PDB entry 4U7H | X-ray diffraction, 1.48 A resolution | chains A and B

# Chain A (and B)
Protein: Ribosyldihydronicotinamide dehydrogenase [quinone]
Source organism: Homo sapiens
Notes: EC 1.10.99.2; chain B of this document is another copy of the same molecule, construct and numbering; everything in this record applies to it too
UniProtKB: P16083 (NQO2_HUMAN); residues 1-230 here correspond to UniProt positions 2-231 (UniProt number = residue number + 1)
Sequence (230 residues; numbered 1 to 230; the number before each row is that of its first residue):
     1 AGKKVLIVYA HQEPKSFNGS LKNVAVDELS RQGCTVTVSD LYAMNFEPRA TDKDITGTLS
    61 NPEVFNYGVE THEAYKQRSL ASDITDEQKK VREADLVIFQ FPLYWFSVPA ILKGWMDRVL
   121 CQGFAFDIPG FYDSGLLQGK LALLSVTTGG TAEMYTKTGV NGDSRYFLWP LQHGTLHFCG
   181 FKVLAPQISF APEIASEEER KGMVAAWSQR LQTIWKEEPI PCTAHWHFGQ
Sequence notes: variant F46 (Leu47 in P16083)
Metal / ion sites: Zn2+: H173, H177, C222
Ligand contacts:
  - FAD (flavin-adenine dinucleotide), molecule 1: H11, K15, S16, F17, N18, S20, P102, L103, Y104, W105, F106, T147, T148, G149, G150, Y155, P192, E193, E197, R200, K201, V204
  - FAD, molecule 2: N66, Y67, G68, D117
  - K25 (4,5,6,7-tetrabromo-N,N-dimethyl-1H-benzimidazol-2-amine), molecule 1: G68, Q122, F126, Y132, G174, F178
  - K25, molecule 2: W105, F106, G149, G150, M154, Y155, N161
UniProt features mapped onto this chain:
  - binding site (FAD): H11, F17 to S20, L103 to F106, T147 to G150, Y155, E193, R200
  - binding site (substrate): F126 to I128
  - binding site (Zn(2+)): H173, H177, C222
  - modified residue (Phosphoserine): S79, S196

# Interface between chain A and chain B
Pairs across the interface (89):
  Q12(A) - A50(B)  hydrogen bond (side chain-backbone)
  Q12(A) - F65(B)
  Q12(A) - Y67(B)
  E13(A) - E63(B)
  E13(A) - V64(B)
  E13(A) - F65(B)  hydrogen bond (side chain-backbone)
  K15(A) - E63(B)  hydrogen bond (side chain-backbone)
  K15(A) - V64(B)
  Y42(A) - A50(B)
  N45(A) - R49(B)  hydrogen bond (backbone-side chain)
  F46(A) - R49(B)  hydrogen bond (backbone-side chain)
  E47(A) - R49(B)
  P48(A) - P48(B)  hydrophobic
  P48(A) - R49(B)
  P48(A) - A110(B)
  R49(A) - N45(B)  hydrogen bond (side chain-backbone)
  R49(A) - F46(B)  hydrogen bond (side chain-backbone)
  R49(A) - E47(B)
  R49(A) - P48(B)
  A50(A) - Q12(B)  hydrogen bond (backbone-side chain)
  A50(A) - Y42(B)
  E63(A) - E13(B)
  E63(A) - K15(B)  hydrogen bond (backbone-side chain)
  V64(A) - E13(B)
  V64(A) - K15(B)
  F65(A) - Q12(B)
  F65(A) - E13(B)  hydrogen bond (backbone-side chain)
  N66(A) - E193(B)  hydrogen bond
  Y67(A) - Y104(B)
  Y104(A) - A50(B)  hydrophobic
  Y104(A) - Y67(B)
  Y104(A) - K113(B)  hydrogen bond (backbone-side chain)
  Y104(A) - D117(B)
  W105(A) - M116(B)  hydrogen bond (side chain-backbone)
  W105(A) - D117(B)
  W105(A) - L120(B)
  W105(A) - P170(B)
  W105(A) - G174(B)
  W105(A) - T175(B)
  W105(A) - F178(B)  hydrophobic
  W105(A) - C179(B)  hydrophobic
  F106(A) - Y132(B)
  F106(A) - W169(B)
  F106(A) - P170(B)  hydrophobic
  F106(A) - G174(B)
  S107(A) - K113(B)
  V108(A) - K113(B)  hydrogen bond (backbone-side chain)
  P109(A) - D117(B)
  A110(A) - P48(B)
  A110(A) - A110(B)
  A110(A) - K113(B)
  A110(A) - G114(B)
  A110(A) - D117(B)  hydrogen bond (backbone-side chain)
  K113(A) - Y104(B)  hydrogen bond (side chain-backbone)
  K113(A) - S107(B)
  K113(A) - V108(B)  hydrogen bond (side chain-backbone)
  K113(A) - A110(B)
  G114(A) - A110(B)
  M116(A) - W105(B)  hydrogen bond (backbone-side chain)
  D117(A) - Y104(B)
  D117(A) - W105(B)
  D117(A) - P109(B)
  D117(A) - A110(B)  hydrogen bond (side chain-backbone)
  L120(A) - W105(B)
  F126(A) - W105(B)  hydrophobic
  Y132(A) - F106(B)
  Y132(A) - V160(B)
  Y132(A) - N161(B)  hydrogen bond
  V160(A) - Y132(B)  hydrogen bond (backbone-side chain)
  V160(A) - H173(B)  hydrogen bond (backbone-side chain)
  N161(A) - Y132(B)  hydrogen bond
  N161(A) - W169(B)
  G162(A) - W169(B)
  Y166(A) - W169(B)
  Y166(A) - F228(B)  hydrophobic
  W169(A) - F106(B)
  W169(A) - N161(B)
  W169(A) - Y166(B)
  P170(A) - W105(B)
  P170(A) - F106(B)  hydrophobic
  H173(A) - V160(B)  hydrogen bond (side chain-backbone)
  G174(A) - W105(B)
  G174(A) - F106(B)
  T175(A) - W105(B)
  F178(A) - W105(B)  hydrophobic
  C179(A) - W105(B)  hydrophobic
  E193(A) - N66(B)  hydrogen bond
  F228(A) - Y166(B)  hydrophobic
  F228(A) - F228(B)  hydrophobic
Interface residues without a listed pair, chain A (47 interface residues in all): H11, T51, I111, F167, A224
Interface residues without a listed pair, chain B (47 interface residues in all): H11, T51, I111, F126, G162, F167, A224

# Summary
Chain A and chain B each contribute 47 residues to their interface, with 25 hydrogen bonds. Polar contacts
include Q12(A)-A50(B), E13(A)-F65(B) and K15(A)-E63(B). Ligands of chain A: flavin-adenine dinucleotide and
compound K25.
Chain A and chain B are both Ribosyldihydronicotinamide dehydrogenase [quinone] (Homo sapiens); the structure,
Oxidized quinone reductase 2 in complex with CK2 inhibitor DMAT, was determined by X-ray diffraction,
deposited together with 4U7F and 4U7G.
